Entry 3C46 (X-ray diffraction, 2.00 A resolution); this record covers chains A and C.

Chain A:
Name: Virion RNA polymerase
Organism: Bacteriophage N4
Notes: EC 2.7.7.6
Reference sequence: Q859P9 (Q859P9_BPN4); residues 1-1105 here correspond to UniProt positions 998-2102 (UniProt number = residue number + 997)
Amino-acid sequence (1117 residues; row label = number of the first residue in the row; numbers below 1 keep their minus sign (Met-11 is residue -11)):
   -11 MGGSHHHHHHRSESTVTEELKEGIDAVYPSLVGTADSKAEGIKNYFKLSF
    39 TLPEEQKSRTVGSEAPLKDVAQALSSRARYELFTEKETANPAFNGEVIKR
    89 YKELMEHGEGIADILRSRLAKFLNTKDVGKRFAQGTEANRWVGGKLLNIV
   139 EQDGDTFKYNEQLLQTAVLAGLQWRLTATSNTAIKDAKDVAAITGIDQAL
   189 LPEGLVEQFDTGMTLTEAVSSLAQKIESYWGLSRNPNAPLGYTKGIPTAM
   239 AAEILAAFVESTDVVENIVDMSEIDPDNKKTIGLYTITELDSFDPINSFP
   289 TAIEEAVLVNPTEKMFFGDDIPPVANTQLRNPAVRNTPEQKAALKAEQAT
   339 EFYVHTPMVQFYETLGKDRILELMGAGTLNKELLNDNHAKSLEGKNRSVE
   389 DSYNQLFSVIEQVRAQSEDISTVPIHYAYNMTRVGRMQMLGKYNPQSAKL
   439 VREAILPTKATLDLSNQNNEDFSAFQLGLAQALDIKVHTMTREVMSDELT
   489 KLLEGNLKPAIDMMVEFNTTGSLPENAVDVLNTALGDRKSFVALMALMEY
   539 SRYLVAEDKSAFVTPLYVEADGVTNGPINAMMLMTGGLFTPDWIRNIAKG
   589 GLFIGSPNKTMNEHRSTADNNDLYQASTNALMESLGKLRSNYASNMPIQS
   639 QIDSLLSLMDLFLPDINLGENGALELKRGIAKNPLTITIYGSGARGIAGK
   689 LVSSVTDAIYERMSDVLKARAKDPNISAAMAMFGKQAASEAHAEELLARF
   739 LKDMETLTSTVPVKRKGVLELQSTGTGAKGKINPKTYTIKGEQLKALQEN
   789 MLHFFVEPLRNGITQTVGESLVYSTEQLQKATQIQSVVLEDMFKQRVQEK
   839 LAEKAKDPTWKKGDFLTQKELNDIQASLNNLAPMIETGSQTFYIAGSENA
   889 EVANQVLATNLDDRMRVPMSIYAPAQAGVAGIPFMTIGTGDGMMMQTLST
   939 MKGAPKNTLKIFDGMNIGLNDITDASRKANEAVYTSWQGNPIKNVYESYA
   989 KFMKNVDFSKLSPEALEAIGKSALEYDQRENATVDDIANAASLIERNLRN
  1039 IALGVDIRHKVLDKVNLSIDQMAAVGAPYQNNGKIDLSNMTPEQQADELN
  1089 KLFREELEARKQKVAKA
Not modelled in the structure: -11 to 5, 1101-1105
Differences from the reference sequence: expression tag (-11 to 0)
Residues lining bound ligands: dihydrogenphosphate ion (2HP): Gln469, Ile473, Lys474, Val475, His476, Asp559, Ala1061, Ala1062
Swiss-Prot annotation at these positions:
  - binding site (ATP): Lys437 to Arg440, Asp559 to Gly564, Lys670, Asn671
  - binding site (Mg(2+)): Asp559, Asp951
Reported in the primary citation:
  - binding site for P2_7a Promoter DNA (chain C): Lys267, Lys268, Arg318, Asp901, Arg902, Arg904
  - catalytic residues: Arg424, Asp559, Tyr678, Asp951 (proposed by the authors, not directly observed)
  - catalytic residues: Arg666, Lys670 (by similarity / conservation)
  - conformationally variable residues (loop rearrangement): Asn659
  - mutagenesis - G363C/G660C: decreased catalytic activity
  - mutagenesis - R119A, R119K: abolished catalytic activity
  - mutagenesis - R119A, R119K: unchanged binding to -11A promoter
  - mutagenesis - K176C/S885C: unchanged binding to promoter hairpin

Chain C:
Molecule: P2_7a Promoter DNA
Sequence (36 nucleotides; row label = number of the first residue in the row; numbers below 1 keep their minus sign (DT-10 is residue -10)):
   -10 TGCCTCCCAGGCATCCAAAAGAAGCGGAGCTTCTTC
Not modelled in the structure: -10 to 3, 24-25

Chain A / chain C interface:
Contacting residue pairs - 55 pairs, chain A then chain C:
  Lys114(A) with DG15(C), hydrogen bond to the base; DG16(C), base contact
  Arg119(A) with DG16(C), hydrogen bond to the base
  Trp129(A) with DG16(C), stacking on the base; DA17(C), phosphate contact
  Ala171(A) with DA7(C), base contact
  Lys173(A) with DA9(C), base contact
  Asp174(A) with DA6(C), base contact
  Lys176(A) with DC5(C), salt bridge to the phosphate
  Asp177(A) with DA9(C), base contact
  Ile181(A) with DA9(C), base contact
  Thr202(A) with DA9(C), hydrogen bond to the base
  Leu203(A) with DA11(C), phosphate contact
  Thr204(A) with DA8(C), base contact; DA9(C), sugar contact
  Glu205(A) with DA8(C), base contact; DA9(C), base contact
  Lys267(A) with DG10(C), hydrogen bond to the base; DC22(C), base contact
  Lys268(A) with DG10(C), salt bridge to the phosphate
  Thr269(A) with DG10(C), hydrogen bond to the base; DA11(C), hydrogen bond to the sugar
  Ile270(A) with DG10(C), sugar contact
  Gly271(A) with DG10(C), phosphate contact; DA11(C), hydrogen bond to the phosphate
  Arg318(A) with DA7(C), salt bridge to the phosphate
  Arg421(A) with DA6(C), salt bridge to the phosphate; DA7(C), salt bridge to the phosphate
  Asn671(A) with DC4(C), base contact
  Ile675(A) with DC4(C), base contact
  Tyr678(A) with DC4(C), base contact; DC5(C), base contact
  Gly679(A) with DC4(C), sugar contact
  Ser680(A) with DC4(C), sugar contact
  Gly681(A) with DC4(C), sugar contact
  Lys688(A) with DC4(C), base contact
  Lys849(A) with DA17(C), salt bridge to the phosphate
  Lys850(A) with DG18(C), salt bridge to the phosphate
  Glu886(A) with DA8(C), sugar contact
  Asn887(A) with DA9(C), phosphate contact
  Ala888(A) with DA9(C), hydrogen bond to the phosphate
  Glu889(A) with DA9(C), phosphate contact
  Asp901(A) with DC14(C), hydrogen bond to the base; DG15(C), hydrogen bond to the base
  Arg902(A) with DA12(C), salt bridge to the phosphate; DG13(C), salt bridge to the phosphate
  Arg904(A) with DA12(C), hydrogen bond to the base; DG13(C), hydrogen bond to the base; DC14(C), base contact; DG18(C), base contact
  Ala918(A) with DC5(C), sugar contact
  Pro921(A) with DC5(C), sugar contact
  Phe922(A) with DC5(C), phosphate contact; DA6(C), phosphate contact
  Ile925(A) with DC5(C), base contact
Interface residues without a listed pair, chain A (52 interface residues in all): Val116, Arg128, Asn169, Ala180, Gln186, Ile256, Leu317, Val422, Arg424, Asp900, Met903, Val917

Summary:
52 residues of chain A face 16 of chain C across their interface, with 12 hydrogen bonds, 9 salt bridges and 1
aromatic stacking contact. Polar contacts include Lys114(A)-DG15(C), Arg119(A)-DG16(C) and Thr202(A)-DA9(C).
The paper reports catalytic residues Arg424(A), Asp559(A) and Tyr678(A) among others; R119A and R119K of chain
A abolish catalytic activity; 4 substitutions were tested in all.
Here chain A is Virion RNA polymerase (Bacteriophage N4) and chain C is P2_7a Promoter DNA. Entry 3C46 (X-ray
crystal structure of the N4 mini-vRNAP P2_7a promoter complex soaked with MgCl2) was determined by X-ray
diffraction, deposited together with 3C2P and 3C3L.
